8JJ1 - chains A and B of the 8 polymer chains in the assembly; structure by electron microscopy, 3.77 A resolution.

Chain A:
Molecule: Glutamate receptor ionotropic, NMDA 2A
Organism: Homo sapiens
UniProt: Q12879 (NMDE1_HUMAN); residues 1-841 here = UniProt positions 1-841
Sequence (841 residues; each row starts with the number of its first residue):
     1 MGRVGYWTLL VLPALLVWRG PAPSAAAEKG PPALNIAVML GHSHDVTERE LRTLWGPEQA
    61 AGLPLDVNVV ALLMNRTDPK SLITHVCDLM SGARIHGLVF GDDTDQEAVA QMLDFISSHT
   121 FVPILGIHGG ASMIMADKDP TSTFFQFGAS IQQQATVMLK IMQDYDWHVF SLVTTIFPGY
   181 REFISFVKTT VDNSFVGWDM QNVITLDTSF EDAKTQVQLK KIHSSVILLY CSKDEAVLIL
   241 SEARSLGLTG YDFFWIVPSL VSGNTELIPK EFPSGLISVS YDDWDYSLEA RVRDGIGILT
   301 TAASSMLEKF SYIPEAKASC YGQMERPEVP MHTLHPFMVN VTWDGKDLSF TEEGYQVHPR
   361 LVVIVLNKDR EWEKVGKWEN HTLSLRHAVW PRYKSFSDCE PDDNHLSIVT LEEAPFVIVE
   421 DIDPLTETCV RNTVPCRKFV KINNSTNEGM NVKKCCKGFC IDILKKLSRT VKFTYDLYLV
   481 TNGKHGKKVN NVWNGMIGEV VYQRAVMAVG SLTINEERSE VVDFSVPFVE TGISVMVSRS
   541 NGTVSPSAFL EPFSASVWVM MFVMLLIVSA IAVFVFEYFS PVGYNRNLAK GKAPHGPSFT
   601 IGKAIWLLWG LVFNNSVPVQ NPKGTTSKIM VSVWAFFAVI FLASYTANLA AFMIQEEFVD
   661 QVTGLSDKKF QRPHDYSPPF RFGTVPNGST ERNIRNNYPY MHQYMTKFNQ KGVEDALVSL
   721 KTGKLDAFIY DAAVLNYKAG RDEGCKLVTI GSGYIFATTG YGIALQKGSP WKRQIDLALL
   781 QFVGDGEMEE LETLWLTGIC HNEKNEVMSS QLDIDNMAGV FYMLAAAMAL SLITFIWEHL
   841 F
Not modelled in the structure: 1-33, 541-543, 582-597, 623-624, 656-659, 797-812, 838-841
Cystine bridges: Cys-87/Cys-320, Cys-429/Cys-455, Cys-436/Cys-456
Glycans and other covalent adducts: N-acetylglucosamine (NAG) linked to Asn-687
UniProt features mapped onto this chain:
  - region: Phe-599 to Gln-620 (Pore-forming)
  - binding site (Zn(2+)): His-44, His-128, Glu-266, Asp-282
  - binding site (L-glutamate): Ser-511, Thr-513, Arg-518, Ser-689, Thr-690, Asp-731
  - site: Asn-614 (Functional determinant of NMDA receptors)
  - glycosylation (N-linked (GlcNAc...) asparagine): Asn-75, Asn-340, Asn-380, Asn-443, Asn-444, Asn-541, Asn-687
  - natural variant: Pro-57 (P57L: Found in a cutaneous malignant melanoma sample), Pro-79 (P79R: In FESD), Thr-143 (T143I: Found in a patient with autism spectrum disorder; uncertain significance), Phe-183 (F183I: In FESD; uncertain significance), Ile-184 (I184S: In FESD; uncertain significance), Thr-189 (T189N: Found in a patient with schizophrenia; uncertain significance), Cys-231 (C231Y: In FESD; uncertain significance), Ala-243 (A243V: In FESD), Asp-252 (D252N: Found in a cutaneous malignant melanoma sample), Ser-278 (S278F: Found in a cutaneous malignant melanoma sample), Ala-290 (A290V: In FESD; uncertain significance), Gly-295 (G295S: In FESD; uncertain significance), 72 further natural variant entries in UniProt
  - mutagenesis: Pro-552 (P552A: Changed glutamate-gated calcium ion channel activity characterized by increased desensitization ...), Ser-632 (S632F: No effect on localization to the cell membrane. No effect on agonist potency and channel activation by glutamate and glycine), Thr-646 (T646R: No effect on localization to the cell membrane. Results in increased glycine potency and channel activation at lower agonist concentrations)

Chain B:
Molecule: Glutamate receptor ionotropic, NMDA 1
Organism: Homo sapiens
UniProt: Q05586 (NMDZ1_HUMAN); numbering as in UniProt (aligned over 1-847)
Sequence (847 residues; each row starts with the number of its first residue):
     1 MSTMRLLTLA LLFSCSVARA ACDPKIVNIG AVLSTRKHEQ MFREAVNQAN KRHGSWKIQL
    61 NATSVTHKPN AIQMALSVCE DLISSQVYAI LVSHPPTPND HFTPTPVSYT AGFYRIPVLG
   121 LTTRMSIYSD KSIHLSFLRT VPPYSHQSSV WFEMMRVYSW NHIILLVSDD HEGRAAQKRL
   181 ETLLEERESK AEKVLQFDPG TKNVTALLME AKELEARVII LSASEDDAAT VYRAAAMLNM
   241 TGSGYVWLVG EREISGNALR YAPDGILGLQ LINGKNESAH ISDAVGVVAQ AVHELLEKEN
   301 ITDPPRGCVG NTNIWKTGPL FKRVLMSSKY ADGVTGRVEF NEDGDRKFAN YSIMNLQNRK
   361 LVQVGIYNGT HVIPNDRKII WPGGETEKPR GYQMSTRLKI VTIHQEPFVY VKPTLSDGTC
   421 KEEFTVNGDP VKKVICTGPN DTSPGSPRHT VPQCCYGFCI DLLIKLARTM NFTYEVHLVA
   481 DGKFGTQERV NNSNKKEWNG MMGELLSGQA DMIVAPLTIN NERAQYIEFS KPFKYQGLTI
   541 LVKKEIPRST LDSFMQPFQS TLWLLVGLSV HVVAVMLYLL DRFSPFGRFK VNSEEEEEDA
   601 LTLSSAMWFS WGVLLNSGIG EGAPRSFSAR ILGMVWAGFA MIIVASYTAN LAAFLVLDRP
   661 EERITGINDP RLRNPSDKFI YATVKQSSVD IYFRRQVELS TMYRHMEKHN YESAAEAIQA
   721 VRDNKLHAFI WDSAVLEFEA SQKCDLVTTG ELFFRSGFGI GMRKDSPWKQ NVSLSILKSH
   781 ENGFMEDLDK TWVRYQECDS RSNAPATLTF ENMAGVFMLV AGGIVAGIFL IFIEIAYKRH
   841 KDARRKQ
Not modelled in the structure: 1-24, 585-603, 621-625, 797-810, 841-847
Cystine bridges: Cys-79/Cys-308, Cys-420/Cys-454, Cys-436/Cys-455
Glycans and other covalent adducts: N-acetylglucosamine (NAG) linked to Asn-61, Asn-276, Asn-350, Asn-368, Asn-771
UniProt features mapped onto this chain:
  - region: Leu-603 to Pro-624 (Pore-forming)
  - binding site (glycine): Pro-516, Thr-518, Arg-523, Ser-688, Asp-732
  - glycosylation (N-linked (GlcNAc...) asparagine): Asn-61, Asn-203, Asn-239, Asn-276, Asn-300, Asn-350, Asn-368, Asn-440, Asn-471, Asn-491, Asn-674, Asn-771
  - natural variant: Arg-217 (R217W: In NDHMSR), Asp-227 (D227H: In NDHMSR; uncertain significance), Arg-306 (R306Q: Found in a patient with schizophrenia; uncertain significance), Asp-552 (D552E: In NDHMSD), Pro-557 (P557R: In NDHMSD), Ser-560 (S560SS: In NDHMSD), Gly-618 (G618R: In NDHMSD), Gly-620 (G620R: In NDHMSD), Ala-637 (A637S: In NDHMSD; uncertain significance; A637V: In NDHMSD; uncertain significance), Gly-638 (G638A: In NDHMSD; G638V: In NDHMSD), Met-641 (M641I: In NDHMSD; M641L: In NDHMSD; M641V: In NDHMSD), Ile-642 (I642T: In NDHMSD; uncertain significance), 14 further natural variant entries in UniProt
  - mutagenesis: Ile-642 (I642L: Slight decrease in glutamate and glycine agonist potency; mutant channels are activated at 2-fold higher glutamate and glycine concentrations), Val-644 (V644M: Increase in glutamate and glycine agonist potency; mutant channels are activated lower glutamate and glycine concentrations), Ala-653 (A653G: Increase in glutamate and glycine agonist potency; mutant channels are activated lower glutamate and glycine concentrations), Met-813 (M813V: Slight decrease in glycine agonist potency; no effect on glutamate agonist potency)

Chain A / chain B interface:
Pairs across the interface (84):
  Ile-514(A) with Leu-777(B), hydrophobic
  Glu-516(A) with Lys-778(B); Glu-781(B)
  Phe-524(A) with Lys-531(B)
  Pro-527(A) with Pro-532(B); Tyr-535(B)
  Glu-530(A) with Tyr-535(B); Gln-536(B), hydrogen bond (side chain-backbone); Arg-755(B), salt bridge; Ser-756(B)
  Ser-554(A) with Met-813(B), hydrogen bond
  Met-564(A) with Phe-817(B), hydrophobic
  Ile-571(A) with Val-825(B), hydrophobic; Ile-828(B), hydrophobic
  Val-575(A) with Ile-828(B), hydrophobic
  Tyr-578(A) with Phe-829(B), hydrophobic
  Phe-579(A) with Ile-828(B); Phe-832(B), hydrophobic
  Pro-581(A) with Phe-832(B)
  Asn-614(A) with Asn-616(B)
  Val-619(A) with Gly-618(B)
  Asn-621(A) with Ser-617(B), hydrogen bond (side chain-backbone); Ile-619(B)
  Thr-625(A) with Trp-608(B); Ile-835(B)
  Thr-626(A) with Ile-831(B)
  Lys-628(A) with Ile-619(B)
  Ile-629(A) with Trp-611(B)
  Met-630(A) with Ile-824(B); Gly-827(B); Ile-828(B)
  Val-631(A) with Ser-617(B); Ile-619(B), hydrophobic
  Ser-632(A) with Leu-615(B); Ser-617(B), hydrogen bond; Ile-619(B)
  Trp-634(A) with Ile-824(B)
  Ala-635(A) with Asn-616(B); Ser-617(B)
  Phe-636(A) with Phe-554(B), hydrophobic; Met-555(B), hydrophobic; Leu-615(B), hydrophobic
  Phe-637(A) with Val-816(B), hydrophobic; Phe-817(B), hydrophobic; Val-820(B), hydrophobic
  Ile-640(A) with Phe-554(B); Tyr-647(B), hydrophobic
  Ser-644(A) with Leu-655(B)
  Ala-647(A) with Ala-652(B); Leu-655(B), hydrophobic; Val-656(B)
  Ala-651(A) with Val-656(B), hydrophobic
  Asn-693(A) with Glu-781(B), hydrogen bond
  Asn-696(A) with Glu-781(B)
  Asn-697(A) with Glu-781(B); Asn-782(B)
  Gly-753(A) with Arg-794(B), hydrogen bond (backbone-side chain)
  Phe-756(A) with Glu-786(B)
  Ala-757(A) with His-780(B); Glu-786(B), hydrogen bond (backbone-side chain)
  Thr-758(A) with Tyr-535(B); His-780(B), hydrogen bond (backbone-side chain)
  Thr-759(A) with Tyr-535(B)
  Gly-760(A) with Tyr-535(B), hydrogen bond (backbone-side chain)
  Arg-773(A) with Ala-524(B), hydrogen bond (side chain-backbone); Glu-528(B), salt bridge; Lys-764(B)
  Leu-777(A) with Asn-521(B), hydrogen bond (backbone-side chain); Ala-524(B), hydrophobic; Gln-525(B)
  Leu-780(A) with Ile-519(B), hydrophobic; Asn-520(B); Asn-521(B); Ala-524(B), hydrophobic
  Gln-781(A) with Asn-521(B); Arg-695(B), hydrogen bond
  Val-783(A) with Arg-755(B)
  Gly-784(A) with Tyr-692(B); Arg-695(B); Gln-696(B)
  Asp-785(A) with Arg-695(B); Gln-696(B)
  Gly-786(A) with Gln-696(B), hydrogen bond (backbone-side chain)
  Glu-789(A) with Phe-754(B), hydrogen bond (side chain-backbone)
Interface residues without a listed pair, chain A (64 interface residues in all): Asn-515, Ser-519, Glu-520, Ser-525, Val-526, Met-560, Leu-611, Ser-627, Val-633, Val-639, Ala-643, Tyr-645, Asn-648, Arg-692, Lys-772, Asp-776
Interface residues without a listed pair, chain B (57 interface residues in all): Leu-551, Gly-612, Thr-648, Leu-651, Phe-753, Leu-774, Ala-821, Gly-823

In short:
64 residues of chain A face 57 of chain B across their interface, with 14 hydrogen bonds and 2 salt bridges.
Polar contacts include Glu-530(A)/Arg-755(B), Arg-773(A)/Glu-528(B) and Glu-530(A)/Gln-536(B). Covalently
linked N-acetylglucosamine: at Asn-687(A). Covalently linked N-acetylglucosamine: at Asn-61(B), Asn-276(B),
Asn-350(B), Asn-368(B) and Asn-771(B).
Chain A is Glutamate receptor ionotropic, NMDA 2A and chain B is Glutamate receptor ionotropic, NMDA 1, both
from Homo sapiens; the structure, Cryo-EM structure of GluN1-2A NMDAR in complex with human Fab2G7 in two fab
conformation, was determined by electron microscopy together with 8JIZ, 8JJ0 and 8JJ2 from the same study.
